Entry 7WWU (electron microscopy, 3.50 A resolution); this record covers chains C and I of the 10 polymer chains in the assembly.

== Chain C ==
Protein: Csy3
From: Vibrio phage ICP1_2011_A
UniProt: M1Q7R8 (M1Q7R8_9CAUD); residue numbers follow UniProt; this construct covers 1-306
Amino-acid sequence (327 residues; each row starts with the number of its first residue; numbers below 1 keep their minus sign (Met-20 is residue -20)):
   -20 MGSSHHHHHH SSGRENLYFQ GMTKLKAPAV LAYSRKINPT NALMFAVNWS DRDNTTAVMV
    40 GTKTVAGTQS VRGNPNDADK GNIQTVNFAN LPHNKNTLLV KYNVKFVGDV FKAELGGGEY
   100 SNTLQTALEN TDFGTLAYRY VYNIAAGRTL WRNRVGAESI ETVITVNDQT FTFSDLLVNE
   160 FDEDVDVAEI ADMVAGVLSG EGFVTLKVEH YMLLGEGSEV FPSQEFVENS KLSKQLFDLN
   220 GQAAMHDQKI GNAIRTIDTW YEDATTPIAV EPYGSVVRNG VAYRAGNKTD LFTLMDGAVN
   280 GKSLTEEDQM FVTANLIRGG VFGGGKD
Not modelled in the structure: -20 to 2, 304-306
Sequence notes: initiating methionine (-20); expression tag (-19 to 0)

== Chain I ==
Protein: Csy4
From: Vibrio phage ICP1_2011_A
UniProt: M1R9H3 (M1R9H3_9CAUD); residues 22-189 here correspond to UniProt positions 1-168 (UniProt number = residue number - 21)
Amino-acid sequence (189 residues; row label = number of the first residue in the row):
     1 MGSSHHHHHH SSGRENLYFQ GMYNTISITV VDADDVGVNF VVSKVLSTLH NKGIFNGEVG
    61 VTFPRMDKNV GDIITLFSKT GVDRKVLTST LNTLTDFIHI GKPKEADKVK TYRKVDTKSK
   121 GKLIRRCIKR KGVSAETAES LYGNYKGEKC KLPYIVVNSK STGQRFSMFL EECENSEKFN
   181 SYGLCIVSC
Not modelled in the structure: 1-21, 189
Sequence notes: initiating methionine (1); expression tag (2-21)

== Chain C / chain I interface ==
Pairs across the interface - 10 pairs, chain C then chain I:
  Ala45(C) - Arg165(I)
  Arg51(C) - Gly121(I)
  Gly52(C) - Arg125(I)
  His72(C) - Asp67(I)
  His72(C) - Lys68(I)
  Asn73(C) - Asp67(I)
  Glu195(C) - Asp67(I)
  Gly196(C) - Asp67(I)  hydrogen bond (backbone-backbone)
  Gly196(C) - Lys68(I)
  Gly196(C) - Lys151(I)
Other interface residues (no listed pair), chain C (9 interface residues in all): Leu70, Pro71
Other interface residues (no listed pair), chain I (8 interface residues in all): Ala138, Tyr142

== In short ==
Chain C and chain I form an interface of 9 and 8 residues respectively; the contacts include 1 hydrogen bond.
Its one hydrogen bond, Gly196(C)-Asp67(I), is backbone to backbone.
Here chain C is Csy3 and chain I is Csy4, both from Vibrio phage ICP1_2011_A. Entry 7WWU (ICP1 Csy complex)
was determined by electron microscopy, deposited together with 7WKO, 7WKP and 7WWV.
